Entry 8OUW (electron microscopy, 3.75 A resolution); this record covers chains K and L of the 19 polymer chains in the assembly.

Chain K:
Molecule: Protein timeless homolog
From: Caenorhabditis elegans
UniProt: G5EDN3 (TIM_CAEEL); residue numbers follow UniProt; this construct covers 1-1353
Chain sequence (1353 residues; numbered 1 to 1353; the number before each row is that of its first residue):
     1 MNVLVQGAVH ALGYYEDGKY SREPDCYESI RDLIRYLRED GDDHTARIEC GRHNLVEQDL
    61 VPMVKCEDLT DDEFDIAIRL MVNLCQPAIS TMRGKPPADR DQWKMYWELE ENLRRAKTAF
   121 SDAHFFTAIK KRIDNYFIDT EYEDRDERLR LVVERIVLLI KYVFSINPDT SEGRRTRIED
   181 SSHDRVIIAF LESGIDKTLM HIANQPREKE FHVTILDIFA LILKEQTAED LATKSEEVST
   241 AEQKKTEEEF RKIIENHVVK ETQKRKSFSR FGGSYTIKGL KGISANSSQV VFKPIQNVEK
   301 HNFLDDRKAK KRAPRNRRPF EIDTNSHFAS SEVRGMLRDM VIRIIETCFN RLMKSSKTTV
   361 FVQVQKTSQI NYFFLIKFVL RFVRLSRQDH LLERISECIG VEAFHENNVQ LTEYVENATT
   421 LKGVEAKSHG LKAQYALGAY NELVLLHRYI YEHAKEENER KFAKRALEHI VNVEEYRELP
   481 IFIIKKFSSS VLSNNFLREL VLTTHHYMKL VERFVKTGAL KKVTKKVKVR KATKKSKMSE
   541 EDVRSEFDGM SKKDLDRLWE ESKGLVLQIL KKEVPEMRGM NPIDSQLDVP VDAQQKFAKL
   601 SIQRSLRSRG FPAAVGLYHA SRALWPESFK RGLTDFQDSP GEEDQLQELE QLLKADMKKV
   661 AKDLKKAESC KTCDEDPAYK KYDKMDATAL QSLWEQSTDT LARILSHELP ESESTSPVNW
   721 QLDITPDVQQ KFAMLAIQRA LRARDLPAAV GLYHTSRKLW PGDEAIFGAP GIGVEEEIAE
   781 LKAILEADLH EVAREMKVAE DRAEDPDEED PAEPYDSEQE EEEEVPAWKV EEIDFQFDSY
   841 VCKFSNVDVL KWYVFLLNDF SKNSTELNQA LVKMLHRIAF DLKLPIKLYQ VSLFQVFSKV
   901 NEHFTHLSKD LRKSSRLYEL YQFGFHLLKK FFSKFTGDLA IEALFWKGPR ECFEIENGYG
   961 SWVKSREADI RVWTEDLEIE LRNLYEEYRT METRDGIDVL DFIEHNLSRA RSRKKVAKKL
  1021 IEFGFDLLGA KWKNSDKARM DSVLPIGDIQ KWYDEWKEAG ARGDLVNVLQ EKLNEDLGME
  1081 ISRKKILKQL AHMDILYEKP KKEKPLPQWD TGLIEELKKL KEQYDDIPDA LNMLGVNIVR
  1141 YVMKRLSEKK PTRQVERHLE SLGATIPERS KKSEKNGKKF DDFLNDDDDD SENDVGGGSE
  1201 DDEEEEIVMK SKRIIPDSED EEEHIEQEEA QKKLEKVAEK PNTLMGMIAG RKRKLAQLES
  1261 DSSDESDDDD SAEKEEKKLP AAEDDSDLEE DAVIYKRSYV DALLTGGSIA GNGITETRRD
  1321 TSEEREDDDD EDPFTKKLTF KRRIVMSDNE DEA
Disordered / not traced: 528-828, 958-1353

Chain L:
Molecule: Protein TIPIN homolog
From: Caenorhabditis elegans
Notes: engineered mutation(s): Protease-cleaved N-terminal expression tag (Gly-Pro-Gly-Ser)
UniProt: Q9TXI0 (TIPIN_CAEEL); numbering as in UniProt (aligned over 1-233)
Chain sequence (237 residues; row label = number of the first residue in the row; numbers below 1 keep their minus sign (Gly-3 is residue -3)):
    -3 GPGSMDEMED FFENDELDRE PSPMGDEAIE DNSGEGGTRR VVEPKLLRTK RLANPRLALN
    57 ERILTGPKGI SALRETLKDF KPNPKDDPYA NLEKLMKKYA YWGHLMFPKM KTEDVLNRVE
   117 TLGTRRQVKV FMIKHRLGET GEDSEHEEQE NQKNGIIDDG ASDNDDDLFK DLPEKEVTTE
   177 KAKNSEKSDQ KTAEIDENVE EEYRMMEEER LREEQEAKEA ADEDALMEDF GDMNNDW
Disordered / not traced: -3 to 51, 134-233
Sequence notes: expression tag (-3 to 0)

How chain K and chain L interact:
Residue-residue contacts (51; chain K residue first):
  Lys281(K) - Tyr97(L)  hydrogen bond (backbone-side chain)
  Lys281(K) - Leu101(L)
  Ile283(K) - Pro104(L)  hydrophobic
  Glu299(K) - Lys93(L)  hydrogen bond (backbone-side chain)
  His301(K) - Lys93(L)  hydrogen bond (backbone-side chain)
  Phe303(K) - Tyr97(L)  hydrophobic
  Phe303(K) - His100(L)
  Asp305(K) - Lys107(L)
  Asp305(K) - Thr108(L)  hydrogen bond
  Lys308(K) - His100(L)  hydrogen bond
  Lys308(K) - Pro104(L)
  Lys308(K) - Lys105(L)
  Lys308(K) - Met106(L)
  Lys308(K) - Lys107(L)
  Lys310(K) - Glu109(L)  salt bridge
  Lys310(K) - Asp110(L)  salt bridge
  Lys311(K) - Asp110(L)  hydrogen bond (backbone-side chain)
  Gln890(K) - Glu116(L)  hydrogen bond
  Ser892(K) - Glu116(L)  hydrogen bond
  Phe894(K) - Leu88(L)
  Gln895(K) - Leu112(L)
  Phe897(K) - Tyr85(L)
  Asn901(K) - Tyr85(L)
  Tyr921(K) - Tyr85(L)  hydrogen bond (backbone-side chain)
  Gly924(K) - Tyr85(L)
  Phe925(K) - Pro84(L)
  Phe925(K) - Tyr85(L)  hydrogen bond (backbone-side chain)
  Leu928(K) - Pro84(L)  hydrophobic
  Leu928(K) - Tyr85(L)  hydrophobic
  Leu928(K) - Leu88(L)  hydrophobic
  Lys929(K) - Pro84(L)
  Phe932(K) - Pro78(L)  hydrophobic
  Phe932(K) - Pro80(L)
  Phe932(K) - Pro84(L)
  Phe932(K) - Asn87(L)
  Phe932(K) - Leu88(L)
  Phe935(K) - Phe76(L)  hydrophobic
  Phe935(K) - Pro78(L)
  Gly937(K) - Leu73(L)
  Ala940(K) - Tyr95(L)  hydrogen bond (backbone-side chain)
  Ile941(K) - Ile66(L)  hydrophobic
  Ile941(K) - Arg70(L)
  Glu942(K) - Met128(L)
  Glu942(K) - Arg132(L)  salt bridge
  Ala943(K) - Tyr95(L)
  Leu944(K) - Leu69(L)  hydrophobic
  Leu944(K) - Tyr95(L)  hydrophobic
  Leu944(K) - Glu116(L)
  Phe945(K) - Val115(L)
  Phe945(K) - Gly119(L)
  Trp946(K) - Glu116(L)
Also at the interface, not in a pair above, chain K (38 interface residues in all): Leu280, Gly282, Gln289, Lys300, Val891, Ser898, Phe931, Ser933
Also at the interface, not in a pair above, chain L (34 interface residues in all): Asp83, Leu91, Met92, Arg114, His131

Summary:
The interface between chain K and chain L involves 38 residues on one side and 34 on the other; the contacts
include 11 hydrogen bonds and 3 salt bridges. Among the polar pairs are Lys310(K)-Glu109(L),
Lys310(K)-Asp110(L) and Glu942(K)-Arg132(L).
Here chain K is Protein timeless homolog and chain L is Protein TIPIN homolog, both from Caenorhabditis
elegans. Entry 8OUW (Cryo-EM structure of CMG helicase bound to TIM-1/TIPN-1 and homodimeric DNSN-1 on fork
DNA (Caenorhabditis elegans)) was determined by electron microscopy.
